7JL3 - chains C and X of the 8 polymer chains in the assembly; structure by electron microscopy, 4.20 A resolution (low resolution: residue-level contacts below are approximate; hydrogen-bond / salt-bridge calls are withheld).

== Chain C ==
Protein: Antiviral innate immune response receptor RIG-I
Organism: Homo sapiens
Notes: EC 3.6.4.13
UniProt: O95786 (DDX58_HUMAN), isoform O95786-2; residues 204-925 here correspond to UniProt positions 159-880 (UniProt number = residue number - 45)
Amino-acid sequence (722 residues; each row starts with the number of its first residue):
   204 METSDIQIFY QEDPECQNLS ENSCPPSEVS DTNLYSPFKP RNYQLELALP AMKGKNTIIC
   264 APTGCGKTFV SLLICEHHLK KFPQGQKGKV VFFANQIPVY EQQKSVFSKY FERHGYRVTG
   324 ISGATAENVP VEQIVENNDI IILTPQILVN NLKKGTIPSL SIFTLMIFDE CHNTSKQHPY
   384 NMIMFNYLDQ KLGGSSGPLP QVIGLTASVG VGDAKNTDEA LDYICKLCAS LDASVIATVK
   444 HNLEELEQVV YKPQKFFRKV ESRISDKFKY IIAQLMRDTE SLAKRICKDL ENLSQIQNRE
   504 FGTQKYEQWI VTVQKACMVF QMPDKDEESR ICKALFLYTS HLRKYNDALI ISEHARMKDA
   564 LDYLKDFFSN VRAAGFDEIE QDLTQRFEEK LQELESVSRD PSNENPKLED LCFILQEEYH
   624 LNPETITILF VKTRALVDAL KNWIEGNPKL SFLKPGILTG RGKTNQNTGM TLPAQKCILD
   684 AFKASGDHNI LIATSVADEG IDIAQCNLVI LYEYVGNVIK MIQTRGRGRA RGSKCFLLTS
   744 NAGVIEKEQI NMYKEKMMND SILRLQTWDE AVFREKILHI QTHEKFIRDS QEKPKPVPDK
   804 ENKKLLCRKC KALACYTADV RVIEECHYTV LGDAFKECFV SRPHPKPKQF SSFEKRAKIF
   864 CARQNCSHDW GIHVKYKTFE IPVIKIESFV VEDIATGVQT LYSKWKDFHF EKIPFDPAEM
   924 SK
Disordered / not traced: 204-238, 398-399, 527, 575-580, 666-671, 687-688, 797-803, 852-857, 919-925
Metal / ion sites: Zn2+: Cys810, Cys813, Cys864, Cys869
Residues lining bound ligands:
  - ADP (adenosine-5'-diphosphate): Phe241, Lys242, Arg244, Gln247, Pro265, Thr266, Gly267, Cys268, Gly269, Lys270, Thr271, Phe272, Asp705, Arg732
  - tetrafluoroaluminate (ALF): Thr266, Lys270, Glu373, Ala410, Glu702, Gly703, Gln726, Arg730, Arg732

== Chain X ==
Molecule: dsRNA strand1
Sequence (42 nucleotides; numbered 1 to 42; the number before each row is that of its first residue):
     1 GACUGACUGA CUGAGACUGA CUGACUGAGA CUGACUGACU GA

== How chain C and chain X interact ==
Pairs across the interface (20):
  Lys379(C) with G9(X); A10(X)
  Gln380(C) with U8(X); G9(X)
  His381(C) with U8(X)
  Lys508(C) with G13(X); A14(X)
  Gln511(C) with G13(X)
  Lys723(C) with A10(X)
  Lys750(C) with C11(X); U12(X)
  Cys829(C) with U4(X); G5(X)
  His830(C) with U4(X)
  Lys858(C) with C3(X)
  Lys888(C) with U4(X); G5(X)
  Lys907(C) with A6(X)
  Trp908(C) with A6(X)
  Lys909(C) with C7(X)
Other interface residues (no listed pair), chain C (18 interface residues in all): Gln498, Asn720, Pro850, Ile875
Other interface residues (no listed pair), chain X (13 interface residues in all): G15

== Overview ==
Chain C and chain X form an interface of 18 and 13 residues respectively. Ligands of chain C: ADP and
tetrafluoroaluminate. Cys810(C), Cys813(C), Cys864(C) and Cys869(C) coordinate Zn2+.
Here chain C is Antiviral innate immune response receptor RIG-I (Homo sapiens) and chain X is dsRNA strand1.
Entry 7JL3 (Cryo-EM structure of RIG-I:dsRNA filament in complex with RIPLET PrySpry domain (trimer)) was
determined by electron microscopy together with 7JL0, 7JL1, 7JL2 and 7JL4 from the same study.
